Entry 7KAH (electron microscopy, 3.10 A resolution); this record covers chains B and D of the 6 polymer chains in the assembly.

# Chain B
Protein: Protein transport protein SBH1
Source organism: Saccharomyces cerevisiae (strain ATCC 204508 / S288c)
UniProtKB: P52870 (SC6B1_YEAST); residue numbers follow UniProt; this construct covers 1-82
Amino-acid sequence (82 residues; numbered 1 to 82; the number before each row is that of its first residue):
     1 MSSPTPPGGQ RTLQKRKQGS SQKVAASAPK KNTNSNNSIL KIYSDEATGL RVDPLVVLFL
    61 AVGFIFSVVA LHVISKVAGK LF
Not modelled in the structure: 1-50

# Chain D
Protein: Protein translocation protein SEC63
Source organism: Saccharomyces cerevisiae (strain ATCC 204508 / S288c)
UniProtKB: P14906 (SEC63_YEAST); residue numbers follow UniProt; this construct covers 2-663
Amino-acid sequence (662 residues; each row starts with the number of its first residue):
     2 PTNYEYDEAS ETWPSFILTG LLMVVGPMTL LQIYQIFFGA NAEDGNSGKS KEFNEEVFKN
    62 LNEEYTSDEI KQFRRKFDKN SNKKSKIWSR RNIIIIVGWI LVAILLQRIN SNDAIKDAAT
   122 KLFDPYEILG ISTSASDRDI KSAYRKLSVK FHPDKLAKGL TPDEKSVMEE TYVQITKAYE
   182 SLTDELVRQN YLKYGHPDGP QSTSHGIALP RFLVDGSASP LLVVCYVALL GLILPYFVSR
   242 WWARTQSYTK KGIHNVTASN FVSNLVNYKP SEIVTTDLIL HWLSFAHEFK QFFPDLQPTD
   302 FEKLLQDHIN RRDSGKLNNA KFRIVAKCHS LLHGLLDIAC GFRNLDIALG AINTFKCIVQ
   362 AVPLTPNCQI LQLPNVDKEH FITKTGDIHT LGKLFTLEDA KIGEVLGIKD QAKLNETLRV
   422 ASHIPNLKII KADFLVPGEN QVTPSSTPYI SLKVLVRSAK QPLIPTSLIP EENLTEPQDF
   482 ESQRDPFAMM SKQPLVPYSF APFFPTKRRG SWCCLVSSQK DGKILQTPII IEKLSYKNLN
   542 DDKDFFDKRI KMDLTKHEKF DINDWEIGTI KIPLGQPAPE TVGDFFFRVI VKSTDYFTTD
   602 LDITMNMKVR DSPAVEQVEV YSEEDDEYST DDDETESDDE SDASDYTDID TDTEAEDDES
   662 PE
Not modelled in the structure: 2, 37-53, 79-92, 116-201, 613-663
UniProt features mapped onto this chain:
  - modified residue: Ser512 (Phosphoserine)
  - mutagenesis: Ala179 (A179T: Temperature-sensitive), Pro426 (P426L: Temperature-sensitive), Ile431 (I431N: Temperature-sensitive), Pro503 (P503A: Temperature-sensitive), Gly511 (G511R: Temperature-sensitive), Thr652 (T652A: Abolishes interaction with SEC62; defect in protein translocation), Thr654 (T654A: Abolishes interaction with SEC62; defect in protein translocation)
Reported in the primary citation:
  - mutagenesis - E440R/F481S: unchanged growth
  - mutagenesis - E440R/F481S: decreased growth in response to pore-mutant (PM) Sec61alpha

# Interface between chain B and chain D
Pairs across the interface (8):
  Leu55(B) - Ser240(D)
  Leu55(B) - Trp243(D)
  Leu58(B) - Pro236(D)  hydrophobic
  Leu58(B) - Val239(D)  hydrophobic
  Phe59(B) - Pro236(D)  hydrophobic
  Val62(B) - Leu231(D)
  Ile65(B) - Leu231(D)  hydrophobic
  Phe66(B) - Val228(D)  hydrophobic
Also at the interface, not in a pair above, chain B (7 interface residues in all): Val69
Also at the interface, not in a pair above, chain D (8 interface residues in all): Tyr227, Gly232

# Summary
7 residues of chain B and 8 residues of chain D are in contact. Curated annotation (UniProt) lists 7
mutagenesis sites on chain D. The paper reports that E440R/F481S of chain D reduce growth in response to
pore-mutant (PM) Sec61alpha; E440R/F481S of chain D leave growth unchanged.
Here chain B is Protein transport protein SBH1 and chain D is Protein translocation protein SEC63, both from
Saccharomyces cerevisiae (strain ATCC 204508 / S288c). Entry 7KAH (Cryo-EM structure of the Sec complex from
S. cerevisiae, wild-type, class without Sec62) was determined by electron microscopy, deposited together with
7KAI, 7KAJ, 7KAK, 7KAL, 7KAM, 7KAN and 8 further entries.
